PDB entry 1RJG | X-ray diffraction, 2.61 A resolution | chain A

[Chain A]
Name: carboxy methyl transferase for protein phosphatase 2A catalytic subunit
Source organism: Saccharomyces cerevisiae
Notes: EC 2.1.1.-
UniProtKB: Q04081 (Q04081_YEAST); residue numbers follow UniProt; this construct covers 1-328
Amino-acid sequence (334 residues; numbered 1 to 334; the number before each row is that of its first residue):
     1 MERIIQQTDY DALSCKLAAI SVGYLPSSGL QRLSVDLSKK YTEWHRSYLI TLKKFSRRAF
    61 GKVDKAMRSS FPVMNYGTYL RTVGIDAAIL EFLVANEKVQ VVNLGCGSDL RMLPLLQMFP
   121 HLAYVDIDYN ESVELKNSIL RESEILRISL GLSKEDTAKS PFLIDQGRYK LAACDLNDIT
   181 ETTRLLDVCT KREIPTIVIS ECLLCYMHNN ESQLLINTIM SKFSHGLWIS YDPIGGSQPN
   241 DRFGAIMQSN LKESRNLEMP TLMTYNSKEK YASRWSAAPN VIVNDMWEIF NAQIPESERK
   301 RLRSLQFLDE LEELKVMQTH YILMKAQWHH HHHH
Unresolved in the structure: 1-7, 235-267, 332-334
Construct notes: expression tag (329-334)
Swiss-Prot annotation at these positions:
  - binding site (S-adenosyl-L-methionine): R81, G105, D128, D175 to N177, E201
Ligand contacts: S-adenosylhomocysteine (SAH): T8, D9, A12, K16, R81, G105, C106, G107, D109, D128, Y129, S132, C174, D175, L176, N177, E201, C202, L203, Y206
What the authors report for this chain:
  - conformationally variable residues (order/disorder transition): G236 to E258
  - catalytic residues: R81 (proposed by the authors, not directly observed)

[Overview]
Chain A binds S-adenosylhomocysteine. Curated annotation (UniProt) lists 7 S-adenosyl-L-methionine-binding
residues. From the paper: the catalytic residue R81; conformational variability at G236.
Chain A is carboxy methyl transferase for protein phosphatase 2A catalytic subunit (Saccharomyces cerevisiae);
the structure, Structure of PPM1, a leucine carboxy methyltransferase involved in the regulation of protein
phosphatase 2A activity, was determined by X-ray diffraction, deposited together with 1RJD, 1RJE and 1RJF.
